PDB entry 7EW3 | electron microscopy, 3.10 A resolution | chains A and S of the 5 polymer chains in the assembly

== Chain A ==
Molecule: Guanine nucleotide-binding protein G(i) subunit alpha-1
From: Homo sapiens
UniProtKB: P63096 (GNAI1_HUMAN); residue numbers follow UniProt; this construct covers 1-354
Amino-acid sequence (354 residues; each row starts with the number of its first residue):
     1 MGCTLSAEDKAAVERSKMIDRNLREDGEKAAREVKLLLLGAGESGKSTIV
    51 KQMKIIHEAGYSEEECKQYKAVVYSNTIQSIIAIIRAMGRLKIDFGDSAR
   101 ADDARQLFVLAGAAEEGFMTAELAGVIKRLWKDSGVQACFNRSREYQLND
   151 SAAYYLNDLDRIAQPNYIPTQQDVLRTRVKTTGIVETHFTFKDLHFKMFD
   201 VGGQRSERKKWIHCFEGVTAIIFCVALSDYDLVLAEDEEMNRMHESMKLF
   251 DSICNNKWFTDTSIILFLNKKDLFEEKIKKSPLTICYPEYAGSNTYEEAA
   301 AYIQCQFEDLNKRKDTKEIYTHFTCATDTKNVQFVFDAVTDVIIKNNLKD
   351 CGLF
Unresolved in the structure: 1, 56-182
Curated features (UniProtKB/Swiss-Prot):
  - region: K35 to T48 (G1 motif), D173 to T181 (G2 motif), F196 to R205 (G3 motif), I265 to D272 (G4 motif), T324 to T329 (G5 motif)
  - binding site (GTP): E43 to T48, S151, L175 to T181, D200 to Q204, N269 to D272, A326
  - binding site (Mg(2+)): S47, T181
  - modified residue: R178 (ADP-ribosylarginine), Q204 (Deamidated glutamine), C351 (ADP-ribosylcysteine)
  - lipidation: G2 (N-myristoyl glycine), C3 (S-palmitoyl cysteine)
  - natural variant: G40 (G40C: In NEDHISB; G40R: In NEDHISB), G45 (G45D: In NEDHISB), T48 (T48I: In NEDHISB; T48K: In NEDHISB), Q52 (Q52P: In NEDHISB), S75 (deletion: In NEDHISB; uncertain significance), Q172 (deletion: In NEDHISB), D173 (D173V: In NEDHISB), E186 to F189 (deletion: In NEDHISB; uncertain significance), C224 (C224Y: In NEDHISB), K270 (K270N: In NEDHISB; K270R: In NEDHISB), D272 (D272G: In NEDHISB), A326 (A326P: In NEDHISB), 1 further natural variant entry in UniProt
  - mutagenesis: G42 (G42R: Abolishes switch to an activated conformation and dissociation from beta and gamma subunits upon GTP binding. Abolishes interaction with RGS family members), E116 (E116L: Enhances interaction (inactive GDP-bound) with RGS14), Q147 (Q147L: Enhances interaction (inactive GDP-bound) with RGS14), E245 (E245L: Enhances interaction (inactive GDP-bound) with RGS14)

== Chain S ==
Molecule: scFV16
From: Homo sapiens
Notes: antibody fragment or engineered binder
Amino-acid sequence (266 residues; numbered 1 to 266; the number before each row is that of its first residue):
     1 DVQLVESGGGLVQPGGSRKLSCSASGFAFSSFGMHWVRQAPEKGLEWVAY
    51 ISSGSGTIYYADTVKGRFTISRDDPKNTLFLQMTSLRSEDTAMYYCVRSI
   101 YYYGSSPFDFWGQGTTLTVSSGGGGSGGGGSGGGGSDIVMTQATSSVPVT
   151 PGESVSISCRSSKSLLHSNGNTYLYWFLQRPGQSPQLLIYRMSNLASGVP
   201 DRFSGSGSGTAFTLTISRLEAEDVGVYYCMQHLEYPLTFGAGTKLELKAA
   251 AENLYFQGHHHHHHHH
Unresolved in the structure: 1, 122-135, 248-266
Cystine bridges: C159-C229

== Chain A / chain S interface ==
Pairs across the interface (20; chain A residue first):
  T4(A) - H167(S)
  S6(A) - H167(S)
  S6(A) - Y173(S)  hydrogen bond
  A7(A) - H232(S)
  A7(A) - L233(S)
  E8(A) - Y173(S)
  E8(A) - Y175(S)  hydrogen bond
  E8(A) - R191(S)  salt bridge
  E8(A) - H232(S)
  D9(A) - N169(S)  hydrogen bond
  K10(A) - Y59(S)
  A11(A) - Y101(S)  hydrophobic
  E14(A) - S52(S)  hydrogen bond
  E14(A) - S53(S)
  E14(A) - G56(S)
  E14(A) - T57(S)
  R15(A) - I100(S)
  R15(A) - Y101(S)
  R15(A) - Y102(S)
  M18(A) - S53(S)
Other interface residues (no listed pair), chain A (11 interface residues in all): A12
Other interface residues (no listed pair), chain S (18 interface residues in all): P107, E234, Y235

== In short ==
11 residues of chain A and 18 residues of chain S are in contact; the contacts include 4 hydrogen bonds and 1
salt bridge. Polar pairs include E8(A)-R191(S), S6(A)-Y173(S) and E8(A)-Y175(S).
Here chain A is Guanine nucleotide-binding protein G(i) subunit alpha-1 and chain S is scFV16, both from Homo
sapiens. Entry 7EW3 (Cryo-EM structure of S1P-bound Sphingosine 1-phosphate receptor 3 in complex with Gi
protein) was determined by electron microscopy together with 7EW2 and 7EW4 from the same study.
